8WHT - chains a and b of the 52 polymer chains in the assembly; structure by electron microscopy, 2.75 A resolution.

Chain a (and b):
Protein: Flagellar P-ring protein
From: Salmonella enterica subsp. enterica serovar Typhimurium str. LT2
Notes: chain b of this document is another copy of the same molecule, construct and numbering; everything in this record applies to it too
UniProtKB: P15930 (FLGI_SALTY); numbering as in UniProt (aligned over 1-365)
Chain sequence (365 residues; each row starts with the number of its first residue):
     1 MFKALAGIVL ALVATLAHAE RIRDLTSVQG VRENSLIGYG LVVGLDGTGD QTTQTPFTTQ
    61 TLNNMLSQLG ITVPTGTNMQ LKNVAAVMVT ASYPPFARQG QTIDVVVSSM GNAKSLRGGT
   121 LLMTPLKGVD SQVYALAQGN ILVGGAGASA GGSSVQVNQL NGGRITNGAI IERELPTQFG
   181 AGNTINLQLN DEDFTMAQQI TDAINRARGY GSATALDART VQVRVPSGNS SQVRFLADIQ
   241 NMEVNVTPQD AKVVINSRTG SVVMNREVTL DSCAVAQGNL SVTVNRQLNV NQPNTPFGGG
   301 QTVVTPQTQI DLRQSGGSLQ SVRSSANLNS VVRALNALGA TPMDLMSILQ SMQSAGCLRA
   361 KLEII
Disordered / not traced: 1-19, 146-156, 284-315
Disulfides: Cys273-Cys357

How chain a and chain b interact:
Contacting residue pairs (151):
  Arg32(a) with Gln99(b), hydrogen bond; Gly100(b); Ile170(b); Ile171(b); Glu172(b), salt bridge
  Glu33(a) with Ile170(b)
  Ser35(a) with Met123(b); Gln138(b)
  Leu36(a) with Gln138(b)
  Ile37(a) with Leu122(b), hydrophobic
  Tyr39(a) with Ile71(b), hydrophobic
  Thr53(a) with Asn78(b)
  Gln54(a) with Asn78(b); Met79(b); Gln80(b), hydrogen bond (backbone-backbone)
  Thr55(a) with Leu81(b)
  Pro56(a) with Val73(b), hydrophobic; Thr77(b); Asn78(b); Met79(b)
  Phe57(a) with Leu62(b), hydrophobic; Leu66(b), hydrophobic; Met79(b), hydrophobic; Leu81(b), hydrophobic
  Gln60(a) with Thr72(b), hydrogen bond (side chain-backbone); Val73(b); Pro74(b)
  Thr61(a) with Ile71(b)
  Met88(a) with Met65(b), hydrophobic; Leu69(b), hydrophobic
  Thr90(a) with Leu122(b); Gln138(b)
  Ala91(a) with Gln138(b)
  Ser108(a) with Val43(b); Gly44(b); Thr120(b), hydrogen bond
  Ser109(a) with Val43(b); Gly44(b), hydrogen bond (backbone-backbone); Asn83(b), hydrogen bond
  Met110(a) with Leu62(b), hydrophobic; Met65(b), hydrophobic; Asn83(b); Val84(b)
  Gly111(a) with Leu81(b); Asn83(b)
  Asn112(a) with Gln80(b); Lys82(b); Asn83(b)
  Ala113(a) with Asn83(b), hydrogen bond (backbone-side chain)
  Lys114(a) with Lys82(b)
  Lys127(a) with Leu69(b)
  Val129(a) with Leu136(b), hydrophobic
  Gln159(a) with Gly44(b); Leu45(b); Asp46(b), hydrogen bond; Gly118(b)
  Leu160(a) with Asp46(b), hydrogen bond (backbone-side chain)
  Asn161(a) with Gly44(b); Leu45(b), hydrogen bond (side chain-backbone); Asp46(b), hydrogen bond (backbone-side chain); Asn83(b)
  Gln188(a) with Gln101(b)
  Leu189(a) with Gln101(b), hydrogen bond (backbone-side chain)
  Glu192(a) with Glu33(b); Pro94(b); Pro95(b)
  Asp193(a) with Arg23(b), salt bridge; Gln240(b)
  Phe194(a) with Phe179(b), hydrophobic; Val233(b), hydrophobic; Leu236(b), hydrophobic; Ala237(b); Gln240(b)
  Thr195(a) with Arg23(b); Ala237(b); Gln240(b); Asn241(b), hydrogen bond
  Gln198(a) with Arg234(b); Ala237(b)
  Asp202(a) with Arg234(b), salt bridge
  Thr214(a) with Ser230(b), hydrogen bond
  Ala215(a) with Asn229(b); Ser230(b), hydrogen bond (backbone-backbone); Val233(b), hydrophobic
  Leu216(a) with Phe179(b); Asn229(b)
  Asp217(a) with Phe96(b); Arg98(b), salt bridge; Phe179(b); Val233(b)
  Ala218(a) with Phe96(b)
  Arg219(a) with Pro94(b); Pro95(b), hydrogen bond (side chain-backbone); Phe96(b); Gln101(b), hydrogen bond
  Thr220(a) with Arg98(b), hydrogen bond
  Pro248(a) with Glu20(b); Arg23(b), hydrogen bond (backbone-side chain)
  Asp250(a) with Arg23(b), salt bridge; Asp24(b)
  Ala251(a) with Asp24(b), hydrogen bond (backbone-side chain)
  Arg258(a) with Val106(b); Asn158(b), hydrogen bond (backbone-side chain); Gln159(b), hydrogen bond (backbone-backbone); Gly162(b); Gly163(b); Arg164(b)
  Thr259(a) with Gly144(b); Asn158(b), hydrogen bond (backbone-side chain)
  Asp271(a) with Arg266(b), salt bridge
  Ser272(a) with Arg266(b), hydrogen bond (backbone-backbone); Leu328(b)
  Cys273(a) with Met264(b); Asn265(b); Leu328(b), hydrophobic
  Ala274(a) with Val262(b); Val263(b); Met264(b), hydrogen bond (backbone-backbone); Leu328(b); Val332(b), hydrophobic
  Val275(a) with Val262(b)
  Ala276(a) with Ser261(b); Val262(b), hydrogen bond (backbone-backbone)
  Gln277(a) with Gly260(b); Ser261(b); Pro342(b)
  Gly278(a) with Gly260(b), hydrogen bond (backbone-backbone); Met343(b)
  Gly317(a) with Asn336(b)
  Ser318(a) with Asn336(b); Ala340(b), hydrogen bond (side chain-backbone); Pro342(b)
  Leu319(a) with Met264(b), hydrophobic; Val332(b); Leu335(b), hydrophobic; Asn336(b), hydrogen bond (backbone-side chain); Leu345(b), hydrophobic
  Ser321(a) with Asn329(b); Val332(b)
  Ser347(a) with Thr259(b)
  Ser351(a) with Ser261(b), hydrogen bond; Val263(b)
  Met352(a) with Val263(b)
  Ser354(a) with Val254(b); Ile365(b)
  Ala355(a) with Val254(b), hydrophobic; Val263(b), hydrophobic
  Cys357(a) with Val263(b), hydrophobic
  Arg359(a) with Arg21(b); Leu25(b)
  Ile365(a) with Arg164(b)
Also at the interface, not in a pair above, chain a (75 interface residues in all): Ser27, Val106, Ser131, Gly162, Gln249, Gly260, Val282
Also at the interface, not in a pair above, chain b (89 interface residues in all): Val28, Val31, Gly47, Gln68, Ala97, Arg117, Gly119, Asn140, Val246, Lys252, Asn256, Thr341

Summary:
75 residues of chain a face 89 of chain b across their interface; the contacts include 30 hydrogen bonds and 6
salt bridges. Among the polar pairs are Arg32(a)-Glu172(b), Asp193(a)-Arg23(b) and Asp202(a)-Arg234(b).
Chain a and chain b are both Flagellar P-ring protein (Salmonella enterica subsp. enterica serovar Typhimurium
str. LT2); the structure, Cryo-EM structure of the LP ring within the flagellar motor-hook complex in the CW
state, was determined by electron microscopy together with 8WIW, 8WK3, 8WK4, 8WKI, 8WKK, 8WKQ and 11 further
entries from the same study.
